PDB entry 9BP1 | X-ray diffraction, 3.58 A resolution | chains I and E of the 6 polymer chains in the assembly

== Chain I (and E) ==
Protein: Envelope glycoprotein gp160
Notes: chain E of this document is another copy of the same molecule, construct and numbering; everything in this record applies to it too
Reference sequence: A0A4Y5TJX4 (A0A4Y5TJX4_SIV); residues 660-686 here correspond to UniProt positions 669-695 (UniProt number = residue number + 9)
Amino-acid sequence (27 residues; each row starts with the number of its first residue):
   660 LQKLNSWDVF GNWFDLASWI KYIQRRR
Not modelled in the structure: 676-686
Sequence notes: conflict Arg-684 (Tyr693 in A0A4Y5TJX4), Arg-686 (Val695 in A0A4Y5TJX4)

== How chain I and chain E interact ==
Contacting residue pairs (6; chain I residue first):
  Phe-669(I) / Leu-675(E)
  Gly-670(I) / Leu-675(E)
  Phe-673(I) / Leu-675(E)
  Asp-674(I) / Phe-673(E)
  Asp-674(I) / Asp-674(E)
  Asp-674(I) / Leu-675(E)
Other interface residues (no listed pair), chain I (5 interface residues in all): Leu-675
Other interface residues (no listed pair), chain E (4 interface residues in all): Gly-670

== Overview ==
Chain I and chain E form an interface of 5 and 4 residues respectively.
Chain I and chain E are both Envelope glycoprotein gp160; the structure, Rhesus macaque ITS110.01 Fab in
complex with SIV Env MPER peptide, was determined by X-ray diffraction (same publication as 9BLX and 9BNS).
